PDB entry 7BKD | electron microscopy, 3.00 A resolution | chains C and c of the 9 polymer chains in the assembly

# Chain C (and c)
Name: CoB--CoM heterodisulfide reductase subunit C
Organism: Methanospirillum hungatei JF-1
Notes: chain c of this document is another copy of the same molecule, construct and numbering; everything in this record applies to it too
UniProt: Q2FKZ3 (Q2FKZ3_METHJ); numbering as in UniProt (aligned over 1-191)
Amino-acid sequence (191 residues; each row starts with the number of its first residue):
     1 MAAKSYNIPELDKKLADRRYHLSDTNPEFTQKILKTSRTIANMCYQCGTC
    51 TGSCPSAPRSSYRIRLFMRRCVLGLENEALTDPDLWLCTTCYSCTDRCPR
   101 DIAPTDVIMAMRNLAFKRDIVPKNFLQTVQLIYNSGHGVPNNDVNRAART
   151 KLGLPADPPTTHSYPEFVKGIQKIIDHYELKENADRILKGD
Unresolved in the structure: 1, 191
Metal / ion sites: 4Fe-4S cluster Fe site 1: Cys44, Cys47, Cys50, Cys98; 4Fe-4S cluster Fe site 2: Cys54, Cys88, Cys91, Cys94
Ligand contacts:
  - 4Fe-4S cluster (SF4), molecule 1: Cys44, Tyr45, Gln46, Cys47, Gly48, Thr49, Cys50, Arg65, Met68, Cys98, Pro99, Arg100, Ile102, Pro104
  - 4Fe-4S cluster (SF4), molecule 2: Ser53, Cys54, Pro55, Ser56, Tyr62, Ile64, Cys88, Thr89, Thr90, Cys91, Tyr92, Ser93, Cys94, Thr105

# How chain C and chain c interact
Residue-residue contacts (27):
  Ala2(C) with Pro58(c); Arg59(c)
  Lys14(C) with Arg59(c)
  Ala16(C) with Pro58(c); Arg59(c)
  Asp17(C) with Pro58(c)
  Arg18(C) with Ala57(c); Pro58(c), hydrogen bond (backbone-backbone); Arg59(c), hydrogen bond (side chain-backbone); Ser60(c), hydrogen bond (side chain-backbone); Ser61(c); Arg63(c)
  Arg19(C) with Pro58(c)
  Ala57(C) with Arg18(c)
  Pro58(C) with Ala2(c); Ala16(c); Asp17(c); Arg18(c), hydrogen bond (backbone-backbone); Arg19(c)
  Arg59(C) with Ala2(c); Lys14(c); Leu15(c); Ala16(c); Arg18(c), hydrogen bond (backbone-side chain)
  Ser60(C) with Arg18(c), hydrogen bond (backbone-side chain)
  Ser61(C) with Arg18(c)
  Arg63(C) with Arg18(c)
Interface residues without a listed pair, chain C (14 interface residues in all): Ala3, Leu15
Interface residues without a listed pair, chain c (14 interface residues in all): Ala3

# Overview
The chain C/chain c interface involves 14 residues from each chain, with 6 hydrogen bonds. Polar contacts
include Arg18(C)-Arg59(c), Arg18(C)-Ser60(c) and Arg18(C)-Pro58(c). Bound to chain C: 4Fe-4S cluster. The
4Fe-4S cluster Fe site 1 is built by Cys44(C), Cys47(C), Cys50(C) and Cys98(C).
Chain C and chain c are both CoB--CoM heterodisulfide reductase subunit C (Methanospirillum hungatei JF-1);
the structure, Formate dehydrogenase - heterodisulfide reductase - formylmethanofuran dehydrogenase complex
from Methanospirillum hungatei (heterodislfide reductase core and ..., was determined by electron microscopy
together with 7BKB, 7BKC and 7BKE from the same study.
